1TK5 - chains A and B of the 4 polymer chains in the assembly; structure by X-ray diffraction, 2.20 A resolution.

== Chain A ==
Name: DNA polymerase
From: Enterobacteria phage T7
Notes: EC 2.7.7.7
Reference sequence: P00581 (DPOL_BPT7); residue numbers follow UniProt; this construct covers 1-117, 124-704
Chain sequence (698 residues; row label = number of the first residue in the row; note: 6 numbers in that range are skipped by the numbering (no residue carries them; nothing is unmodelled there)):
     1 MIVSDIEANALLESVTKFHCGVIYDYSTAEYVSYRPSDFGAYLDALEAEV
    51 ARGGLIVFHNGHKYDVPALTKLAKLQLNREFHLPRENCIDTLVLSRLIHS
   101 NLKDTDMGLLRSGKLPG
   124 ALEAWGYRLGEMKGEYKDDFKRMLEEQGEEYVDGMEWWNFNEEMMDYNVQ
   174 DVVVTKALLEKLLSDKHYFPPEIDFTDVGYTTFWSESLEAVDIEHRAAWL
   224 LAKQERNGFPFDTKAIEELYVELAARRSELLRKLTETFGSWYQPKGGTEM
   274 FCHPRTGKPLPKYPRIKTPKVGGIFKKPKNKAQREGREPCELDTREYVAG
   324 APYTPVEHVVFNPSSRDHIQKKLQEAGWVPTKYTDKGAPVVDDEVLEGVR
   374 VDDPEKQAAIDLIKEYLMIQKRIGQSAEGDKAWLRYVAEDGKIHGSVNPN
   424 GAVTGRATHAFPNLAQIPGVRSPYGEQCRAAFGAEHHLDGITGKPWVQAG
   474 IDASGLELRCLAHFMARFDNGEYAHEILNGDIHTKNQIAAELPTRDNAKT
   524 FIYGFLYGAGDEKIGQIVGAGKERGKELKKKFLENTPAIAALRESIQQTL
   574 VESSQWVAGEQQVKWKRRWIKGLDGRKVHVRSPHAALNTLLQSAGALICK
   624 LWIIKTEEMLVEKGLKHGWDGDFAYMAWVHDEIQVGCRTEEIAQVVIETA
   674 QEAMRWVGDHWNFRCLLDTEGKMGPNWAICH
Unresolved in the structure: 302-303, 311-312, 533-536, 577-585
Metal / ion sites: Mg2+ near Asp-5 (its only coordinating residue here)
UniProt features mapped onto this chain:
  - binding site (Mg(2+)): Asp-5, Glu-7, Asp-174, Asp-475, Ala-476, Asp-654
  - binding site (substrate): His-506, Arg-518, Lys-522, Tyr-526
Reported in the primary citation:
  - conformationally variable residues (order/disorder transition, side-chain flip): Tyr-530, Gly-531 to Lys-536

== Chain B ==
Name: Thioredoxin 1
From: Escherichia coli
Reference sequence: P0AA25 (THIO_ECOLI); numbering as in UniProt (aligned over 1-108)
Chain sequence (108 residues; each row starts with the number of its first residue):
     1 SDKIIHLTDDSFDTDVLKADGAILVDFWAEWCGPCKMIAPILDEIADEYQ
    51 GKLTVAKLNIDQNPGTAPKYGIRGIPTLLLFKNGEVAATKVGALSKGQLK
   101 EFLDANLA
Unresolved in the structure: 1-2, 108

== How chain A and chain B interact ==
Contacting residue pairs - 51 pairs, chain A then chain B:
  Ser-263(A) with Pro-64(B)
  Tyr-265(A) with Trp-31(B); Ile-60(B), hydrophobic; Ala-67(B); Pro-68(B); Ile-72(B)
  Pro-267(A) with Trp-31(B)
  Lys-268(A) with Arg-73(B)
  Phe-274(A) with Gly-33(B); Met-37(B), hydrophobic
  Pro-277(A) with Met-37(B), hydrophobic
  Tyr-286(A) with Trp-31(B); Gly-33(B)
  Pro-287(A) with Trp-31(B)
  Ile-289(A) with Pro-34(B), hydrophobic
  Gly-296(A) with Lys-90(B), hydrogen bond (backbone-side chain)
  Ile-297(A) with Gln-98(B); Glu-101(B); Phe-102(B)
  Phe-298(A) with Ala-105(B), hydrophobic
  Leu-315(A) with Ala-105(B), hydrophobic; Asn-106(B)
  Asp-316(A) with Lys-90(B), hydrogen bond (backbone-side chain)
  Arg-318(A) with Lys-90(B), hydrogen bond (backbone-side chain)
  Glu-319(A) with Thr-89(B); Lys-90(B); Val-91(B), hydrogen bond (backbone-backbone)
  Tyr-320(A) with Lys-90(B); Val-91(B), hydrophobic
  Val-321(A) with Lys-90(B); Leu-94(B), hydrophobic; Gln-98(B)
  Ala-324(A) with Ala-93(B); Leu-94(B), hydrophobic
  Pro-325(A) with Pro-34(B); Gly-92(B); Ala-93(B), hydrogen bond (backbone-backbone)
  Tyr-326(A) with Pro-34(B), hydrophobic; Arg-73(B); Ile-75(B); Val-91(B), hydrophobic; Gly-92(B)
  Thr-327(A) with Cys-32(B), hydrogen bond; Pro-34(B); Gly-74(B); Ile-75(B), hydrogen bond (backbone-backbone)
  Pro-328(A) with Arg-73(B)
  Val-329(A) with Trp-31(B), hydrophobic; Arg-73(B), hydrogen bond (backbone-backbone); Gly-74(B)
  His-331(A) with Pro-68(B)
Interface residues without a listed pair, chain A (26 interface residues in all): Ala-322
Interface residues without a listed pair, chain B (25 interface residues in all): Lys-36

== Summary ==
26 residues of chain A face 25 of chain B across their interface; the contacts include 8 hydrogen bonds. Polar
pairs include Gly-296(A)/Lys-90(B), Asp-316(A)/Lys-90(B) and Arg-318(A)/Lys-90(B). From UniProt: 6
Mg2+-binding residues and 4 substrate-binding residues on chain A. The paper reports conformational
variability at Tyr-530(A) and Gly-531(A).
Chain A is DNA polymerase (Enterobacteria phage T7) and chain B is Thioredoxin 1 (Escherichia coli); the
structure, T7 DNA polymerase binary complex with 8 oxo guanosine in the templating strand, was determined by
X-ray diffraction together with 1T8E, 1TK0, 1TK8 and 1TKD from the same study.
